PDB entry 7MQK | X-ray diffraction, 1.60 A resolution | chains B and C of the 4 polymer chains in the assembly

[Chain B (and C)]
Name: Aminoglycoside N(3)-acetyltransferase III
Source organism: Pseudomonas aeruginosa
Notes: EC 2.3.1.81; chain C of this document is another copy of the same molecule, construct and numbering; everything in this record applies to it too
UniProtKB: P29808 (AACC3_PSEAI); numbering as in UniProt (aligned over 1-271)
Amino-acid sequence (274 residues; each row starts with the number of its first residue; numbers below 1 keep their minus sign (Gly-2 is residue -2)):
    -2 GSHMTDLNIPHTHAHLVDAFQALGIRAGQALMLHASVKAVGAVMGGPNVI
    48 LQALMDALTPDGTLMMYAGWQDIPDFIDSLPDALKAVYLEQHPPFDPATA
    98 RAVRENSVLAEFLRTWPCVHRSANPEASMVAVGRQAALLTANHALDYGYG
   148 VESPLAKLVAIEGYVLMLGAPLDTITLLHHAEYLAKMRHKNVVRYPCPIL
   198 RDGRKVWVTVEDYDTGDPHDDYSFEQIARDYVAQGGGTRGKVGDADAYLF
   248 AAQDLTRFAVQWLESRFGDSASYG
Disordered / not traced: -2 to 5, 267-271 (chain C: -2 to 5, 266-271)
Sequence notes: expression tag (-2 to 0)
Modified residues: Cys115 (S-hydroxycysteine; CSO)
Residues lining bound ligands:
  - coenzyme A (COA): His31, Ala32, Ser33, Val34, Lys35, Ala36, Pro44, Tyr64, Glu102, Asn103, Ser104, Val105, Phe109, Ala167, Pro168, Thr171, Thr173
  - Sisomicin (SIS; (1S,2S,3R,4S,6R)-4,6-diamino-3-{[(2S,3R)-3-amino-6-(aminomethyl)-3,4-dihydro-2H-pyran-2-yl]oxy}-2-hydroxycyclohexyl 3-deoxy-4-C-methyl-3-(methylamino)-beta-L-arabinopyranoside): Tyr64, Ile70, Asp72, Glu123, Tyr146, Asp170, His176, Thr212, Gly213, Phe221
Swiss-Prot annotation at these positions:
  - binding site (CoA): His31, Ala32, Ser33, Val34, Lys35, Ser104, Val105, Phe109, Thr171, Thr173
  - binding site (a 2-deoxystreptamine antibiotic): Tyr64, Asp72, Glu102, Glu123, Tyr146, Asp170, His176, Thr212, Gly213, Phe221
  - mutagenesis: Tyr64 (Y64F: No effect in catalytic activity with gentamicin as substrate), Asp72 (D72W: No effect in catalytic activity with gentamicin as substrate), Glu123 (E123F: Loss of catalytic activity with gentamicin as substrate), Tyr146 (Y146F: No effect in catalytic activity with gentamicin as substrate), Asp170 (D170F: No effect in catalytic activity with gentamicin as substrate)
Reported in the primary citation:
  - binding site for coenzyme A: Lys35, Arg101
  - binding site for Sisomicin: Tyr64, Asp72, Glu123, Tyr146, Asp170, Ile172, His176, Asp211, Thr212, Gly213
  - catalytic residues: His176 (citing earlier work)

[How chain B and chain C interact]
Contacting residue pairs (15):
  Gly25(B) - Arg131(C)
  Arg131(B) - Ala157(C)  hydrogen bond (side chain-backbone)
  Arg131(B) - Glu159(C)  salt bridge
  Gln132(B) - Leu135(C)
  Gln132(B) - Ile158(C)
  Leu135(B) - Leu135(C)  hydrophobic
  Leu135(B) - Lys154(C)
  Asn139(B) - Glu149(C)
  Lys154(B) - Asn139(C)
  Ala157(B) - Ala134(C)
  Ala157(B) - Ala138(C)  hydrophobic
  Ala157(B) - Asn139(C)
  Ile158(B) - Leu135(C)  hydrophobic
  Glu159(B) - His117(C)  salt bridge
  Glu159(B) - Ala134(C)
Other interface residues (no listed pair), chain B (10 interface residues in all): Ala24

[Summary]
The interface between chain B and chain C involves 10 residues on one side and 11 on the other, with 1
hydrogen bond and 2 salt bridges. Polar pairs include Arg131(B)-Glu159(C), Glu159(B)-His117(C) and
Arg131(B)-Ala157(C). From the paper: the catalytic residue His176(B); a binding site for Sisomicin at
Tyr64(B), Asp72(B) and Glu123(B) among others.
Both chains are Aminoglycoside N(3)-acetyltransferase III (Pseudomonas aeruginosa). Entry 7MQK (AAC(3)-IIIa in
complex with CoA and sisomicin) was determined by X-ray diffraction together with 7MQL and 7MQM from the same
study.
